2YM7 - chain A; structure by X-ray diffraction, 1.81 A resolution.

[Chain A]
Protein: Serine/threonine-protein kinase CHK1
Source organism: Homo sapiens
Notes: EC 2.7.11.1; fragment: kinase domain, residues 1-289
UniProtKB: O14757 (CHK1_HUMAN); residues 1-289 here = UniProt positions 1-289
Amino-acid sequence (289 residues; numbered 1 to 289; the number before each row is that of its first residue):
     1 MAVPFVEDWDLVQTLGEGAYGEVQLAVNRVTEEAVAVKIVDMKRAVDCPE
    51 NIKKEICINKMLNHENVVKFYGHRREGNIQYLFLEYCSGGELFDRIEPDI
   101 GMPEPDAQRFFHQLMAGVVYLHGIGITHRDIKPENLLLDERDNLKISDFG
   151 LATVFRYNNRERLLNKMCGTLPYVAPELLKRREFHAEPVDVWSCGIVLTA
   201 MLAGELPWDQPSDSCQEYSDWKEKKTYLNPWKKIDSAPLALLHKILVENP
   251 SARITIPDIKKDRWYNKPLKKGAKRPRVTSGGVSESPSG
Disordered / not traced: 1-6, 17-21, 41-50, 77-78, 272-289
Residues lining bound ligands:
  - inhibitors (YM7; 5-({6-[(piperidin-4-ylmethyl)amino]pyrimidin-4-yl}amino)pyrazine-2-carbonitrile), molecule 1: Trp9, Ala26, Glu33, Ala34, Val35, Val37, Tyr71, Arg74, Phe83
  - inhibitors (YM7), molecule 2: Leu15, Gly16, Val23, Ala36, Lys38, Glu55, Val68, Leu84, Glu85, Tyr86, Cys87, Glu91, Glu134, Leu137, Ser147, Asp148
Curated features (UniProtKB/Swiss-Prot):
  - active site: Asp130 (Proton acceptor)
  - binding site (ATP): Leu15 to Val23, Lys38
  - modified residue (Phosphoserine): Ser280, Ser286
  - cross-link: Lys132 (Glycyl lysine isopeptide (Lys-Gly) (interchain with G-Cter in ubiquitin))
  - mutagenesis: Lys38 (K38R: Abolishes kinase activity), Asp130 (D130A: Abolishes kinase activity), Lys132 (K132R: Strong reduction of chromatin-associated CHK1 ubiquitination)
From the paper describing this entry:
  - binding site for inhibitors: Lys38
  - specificity-determining residues: Tyr86, Cys87, Ser88 (proposed by the authors, not directly observed)

[In short]
Ligands of chain A: inhibitors. Curated annotation (UniProt) lists active-site residue Asp130, 10 ATP-binding
residues and 3 mutagenesis sites. From the paper: a binding site for inhibitors at Lys38; specificity
determinants Tyr86, Cys87 and Ser88.
Chain A is Serine/threonine-protein kinase CHK1 (Homo sapiens); the structure, Crystal structure of checkpoint
kinase 1 (Chk1) in complex with inhibitors, was determined by X-ray diffraction, deposited together with 2YM3,
2YM4, 2YM5, 2YM6 and 2YM8.
